8CSL - chains X and V of the 19 polymer chains in the assembly; structure by electron microscopy, 25.00 A resolution (very low resolution: no residue pairs are listed; an interface is given only as per-side residue counts).

[Chain X]
Molecule: Protein 4.2
Organism: Homo sapiens
UniProt: P16452 (EPB42_HUMAN); residue numbers follow UniProt; this construct covers 1-691
Amino-acid sequence (691 residues; numbered 1 to 691; the number before each row is that of its first residue):
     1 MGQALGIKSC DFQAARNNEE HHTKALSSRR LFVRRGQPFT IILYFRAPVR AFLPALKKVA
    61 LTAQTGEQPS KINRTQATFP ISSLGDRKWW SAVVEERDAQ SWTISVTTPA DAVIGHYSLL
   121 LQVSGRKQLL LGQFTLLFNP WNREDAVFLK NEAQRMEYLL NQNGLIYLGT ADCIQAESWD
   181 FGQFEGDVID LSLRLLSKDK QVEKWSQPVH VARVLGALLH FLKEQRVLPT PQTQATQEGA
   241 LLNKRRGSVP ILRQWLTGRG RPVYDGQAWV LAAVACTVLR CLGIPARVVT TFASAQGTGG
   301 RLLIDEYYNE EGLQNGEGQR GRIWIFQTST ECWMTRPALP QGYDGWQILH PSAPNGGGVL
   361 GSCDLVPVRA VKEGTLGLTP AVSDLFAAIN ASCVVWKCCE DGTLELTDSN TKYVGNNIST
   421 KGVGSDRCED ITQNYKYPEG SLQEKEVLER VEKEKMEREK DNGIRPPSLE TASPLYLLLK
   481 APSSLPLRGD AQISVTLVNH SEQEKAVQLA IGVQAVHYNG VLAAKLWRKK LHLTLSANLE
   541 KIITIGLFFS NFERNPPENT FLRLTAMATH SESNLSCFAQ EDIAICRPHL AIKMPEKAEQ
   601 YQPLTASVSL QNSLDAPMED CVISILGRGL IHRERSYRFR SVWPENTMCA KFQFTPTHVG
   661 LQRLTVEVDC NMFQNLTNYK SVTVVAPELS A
Disordered / not traced: 1-3, 231-240, 354-360, 460-472, 690-691
Swiss-Prot annotation at these positions:
  - region: L31 to F39 (Band 3 binding)
  - modified residue: S248 (Phosphoserine)
  - lipidation: G2 (N-myristoyl glycine)
  - natural variant: A112 (A112T: In SPH5), D145 (D145Y: In SPH5), R280 (R280Q: In SPH5), R287 (R287C: In SPH5)

[Chain V]
Molecule: Band 3 anion transport protein
Organism: Homo sapiens
UniProt: P02730 (B3AT_HUMAN); numbering as in UniProt (aligned over 1-911)
Amino-acid sequence (911 residues; row label = number of the first residue in the row):
     1 MEELQDDYED MMEENLEQEE YEDPDIPESQ MEEPAAHDTE ATATDYHTTS HPGTHKVYVE
    61 LQELVMDEKN QELRWMEAAR WVQLEENLGE NGAWGRPHLS HLTFWSLLEL RRVFTKGTVL
   121 LDLQETSLAG VANQLLDRFI FEDQIRPQDR EELLRALLLK HSHAGELEAL GGVKPAVLTR
   181 SGDPSQPLLP QHSSLETQLF CEQGDGGTEG HSPSGILEKI PPDSEATLVL VGRADFLEQP
   241 VLGFVRLQEA AELEAVELPV PIRFLFVLLG PEAPHIDYTQ LGRAAATLMS ERVFRIDAYM
   301 AQSRGELLHS LEGFLDCSLV LPPTDAPSEQ ALLSLVPVQR ELLRRRYQSS PAKPDSSFYK
   361 GLDLNGGPDD PLQQTGQLFG GLVRDIRRRY PYYLSDITDA FSPQVLAAVI FIYFAALSPA
   421 ITFGGLLGEK TRNQMGVSEL LISTAVQGIL FALLGAQPLL VVGFSGPLLV FEEAFFSFCE
   481 TNGLEYIVGR VWIGFWLILL VVLVVAFEGS FLVRFISRYT QEIFSFLISL IFIYETFSKL
   541 IKIFQDHPLQ KTYNYNVLMV PKPQGPLPNT ALLSLVLMAG TFFFAMMLRK FKNSSYFPGK
   601 LRRVIGDFGV PISILIMVLV DFFIQDTYTQ KLSVPDGFKV SNSSARGWVI HPLGLRSEFP
   661 IWMMFASALP ALLVFILIFL ESQITTLIVS KPERKMVKGS GFHLDLLLVV GMGGVAALFG
   721 MPWLSATTVR SVTHANALTV MGKASTPGAA AQIQEVKEQR ISGLLVAVLV GLSILMEPIL
   781 SRIPLAVLFG IFLYMGVTSL SGIQLFDRIL LLFKPPKYHP DVPYVKRVKT WRMHLFTGIQ
   841 IICLAVLWVV KSTPASLALP FVLILTVPLR RVLLPLIFRN VELQCLDADD AKATFDEEEG
   901 RDEYDEVAMP V
Disordered / not traced: 1-29, 182-191, 204-215, 349-370, 744-750, 891-911
Swiss-Prot annotation at these positions:
  - region: E13 to M31 (Microbial infection: Interaction with P.falciparum (isolate K1) FBPA), A176 to S185 (Interaction with ANK1)
  - site: K590 (Important for anion transport), E681 (Important for anion-proton cotransport)
  - modified residue: M1 (N-acetylmethionine), Y8 (Phosphotyrosine), Y21 (Phosphotyrosine), Y46 (Phosphotyrosine), S185 (Phosphoserine), S350 (Phosphoserine), Y359 (Phosphotyrosine), Y904 (Phosphotyrosine)
  - lipidation: C843 (S-palmitoyl cysteine)
  - glycosylation: N642 (N-linked (GlcNAc...) (complex) asparagine)
  - natural variant: E40 (E40K: Found in patients with hemolytic anemia; uncertain significance), K56 (K56E: In Di(a)/Memphis-II antigen), E90 (E90K: In SPH4), G130 (G130R: In SPH4), P147 (P147S: In SPH4), A285 (A285D: In SPH4), P327 (P327R: In SPH4), A400 to A408 (deletion: In SAO and DRTA4), E429 (E429D: In NFLD+ antigen), R432 (R432W: In ELO antigen), T444 (T444N: In DRTA4), G455 (G455E: In SPH4; G455R: In SPH4), 40 further natural variant entries in UniProt
  - mutagenesis: E85 (E85A/R: Impairs expression at the cell membrane), R283 (R283A/E/S: Impairs expression at the cell membrane), N642 (N642D: Loss of N-glycosylation site), E681 (E681Q: Impairs expression at the cell membrane)
What the authors report for this chain:
  - post-translational modification sites: Y8 (citing earlier work)

[Chain X / chain V interface]
At this resolution (25 A) residue pairs are not listed: 6 residues of chain X and 7 of chain V lie at the interface.

[Summary]
Chain X and chain V form an interface of 6 and 7 residues respectively. Curated annotation (UniProt) lists 4
mutagenesis sites on chain V. From the paper: a modification site at Y8(V).
Chain X is Protein 4.2 and chain V is Band 3 anion transport protein, both from Homo sapiens; the structure,
Sub-tomogram averaging of erythrocyte ankyrin-1 complex, was determined by electron microscopy together with
7UZ3, 7UZQ, 7UZU, 7V07, 7V0K, 7V0M and 10 further entries from the same study.
